Entry 6ZTZ (electron microscopy, 6.50 A resolution (low resolution: residue-level contacts below are approximate; hydrogen-bond / salt-bridge calls are withheld)); this record covers chains K and X of the 11 polymer chains in the assembly.

[Chain K]
Molecule: Outer capsid protein mu-1
From: Reovirus sp
UniProtKB: P11077 (MU1_REOVL); residue numbers follow UniProt; this construct covers 10-71, 97-675
Chain sequence (641 residues; row label = number of the first residue in the row; note: 25 numbers in that range are skipped by the numbering (no residue carries them; nothing is unmodelled there)):
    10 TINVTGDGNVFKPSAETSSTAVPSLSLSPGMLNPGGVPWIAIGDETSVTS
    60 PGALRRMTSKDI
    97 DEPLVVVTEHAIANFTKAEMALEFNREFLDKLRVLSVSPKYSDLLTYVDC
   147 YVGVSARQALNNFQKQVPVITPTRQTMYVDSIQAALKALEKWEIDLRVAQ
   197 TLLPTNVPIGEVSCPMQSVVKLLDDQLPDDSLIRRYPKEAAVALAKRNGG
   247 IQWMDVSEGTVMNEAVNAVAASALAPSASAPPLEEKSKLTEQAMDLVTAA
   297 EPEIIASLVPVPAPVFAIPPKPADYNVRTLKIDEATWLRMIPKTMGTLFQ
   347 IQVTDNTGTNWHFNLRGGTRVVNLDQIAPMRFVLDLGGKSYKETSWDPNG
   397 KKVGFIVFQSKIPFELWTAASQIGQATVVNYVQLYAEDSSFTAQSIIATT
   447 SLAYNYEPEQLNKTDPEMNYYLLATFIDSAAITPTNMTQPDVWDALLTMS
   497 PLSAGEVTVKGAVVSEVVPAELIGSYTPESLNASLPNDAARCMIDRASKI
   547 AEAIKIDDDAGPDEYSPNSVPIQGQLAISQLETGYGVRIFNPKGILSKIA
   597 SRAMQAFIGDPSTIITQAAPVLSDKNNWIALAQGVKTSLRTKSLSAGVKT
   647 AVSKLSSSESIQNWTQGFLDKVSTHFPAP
Differences from the reference sequence: conflict Leu-344 (Pro in P11077), Phe-359 (Leu in P11077)

[Chain X]
Molecule: Outer capsid protein sigma-3
From: Reovirus sp
UniProtKB: P07939 (SIGM3_REOVL); residue numbers follow UniProt; this construct covers 1-365
Chain sequence (365 residues; each row starts with the number of its first residue):
     1 MEVCLPNGHQIVDLINNAFEGRVSIYSAQEGWDKTISAQPDMMVCGGAVV
    51 CMHCLGVVGSLQRKLKHLPHHRCNQQIRHQDYVDVQFADRVTAHWKRGML
   101 SFVCQMHAMMNDVSPEDLDRVRTEGGSLVELNWLQVDPNSMFRSIHSSWT
   151 DPLQVVDDLDTKLDQYWTALNLMIDSSDLVPNFMMRDPSHAFNGVRLEGD
   201 ARQTQFSRTFDSRSSLEWGVMVYDYSELEHDPSKGRAYRKELVTPARDFG
   251 HFGLSHYSRATTPILGKMPAVFSGMLTGNCKMYPFIKGTAKLKTVRKLVD
   301 SVNHAWGVEKIRYALGPGGMTGWYNRTMQQAPIVLTPAALTMFSDTTKFG
   351 DLDYPVMIGDPMILG
Differences from the reference sequence: conflict Cys-104 (Ala in P07939), Asn-325 (Asp in P07939)
UniProt features mapped onto this chain:
  - zinc finger: Cys-51 to Cys-73 (CCHC-type)

[How chain K and chain X interact]
Contacting residue pairs (48):
  Ile-328(K) / Gln-330(X)
  Ile-328(K) / Val-334(X)
  Asp-329(K) / His-9(X)
  Glu-330(K) / His-9(X)
  Thr-332(K) / Pro-317(X)
  Pro-338(K) / Ile-333(X)
  Lys-506(K) / Arg-312(X)
  Lys-506(K) / Tyr-313(X)
  Lys-506(K) / Ala-314(X)
  Lys-506(K) / Leu-315(X)
  Lys-506(K) / Gly-316(X)
  Lys-506(K) / Pro-317(X)
  Glu-512(K) / Tyr-313(X)
  Val-513(K) / Tyr-313(X)
  Glu-517(K) / Glu-309(X)
  Glu-517(K) / Lys-310(X)
  Glu-517(K) / Tyr-313(X)
  Ile-519(K) / Glu-2(X)
  Thr-523(K) / Asn-7(X)
  Thr-523(K) / His-9(X)
  Ser-575(K) / Met-1(X)
  Glu-578(K) / His-70(X)
  Glu-578(K) / Arg-72(X)
  Thr-579(K) / His-70(X)
  Thr-579(K) / Arg-72(X)
  Gly-580(K) / His-70(X)
  Gly-580(K) / Arg-72(X)
  Tyr-581(K) / His-53(X)
  Tyr-581(K) / Pro-69(X)
  Tyr-581(K) / His-70(X)
  Tyr-581(K) / His-71(X)
  Tyr-581(K) / Arg-72(X)
  Tyr-581(K) / Cys-73(X)
  Tyr-581(K) / Gln-75(X)
  Gly-582(K) / Leu-68(X)
  Gly-582(K) / Pro-69(X)
  Gly-582(K) / His-70(X)
  Val-583(K) / His-67(X)
  Val-583(K) / Leu-68(X)
  Val-583(K) / Pro-69(X)
  Val-583(K) / His-70(X)
  Arg-584(K) / His-70(X)
  Gln-613(K) / Asn-7(X)
  Ala-614(K) / Arg-63(X)
  Pro-616(K) / Arg-63(X)
  Ser-619(K) / Glu-2(X)
  Asp-620(K) / Glu-2(X)
  Lys-621(K) / Glu-2(X)
Interface residues without a listed pair, chain K (30 interface residues in all): Arg-335, Val-505, Val-510, Ser-526, Asn-622
Interface residues without a listed pair, chain X (27 interface residues in all): Leu-5, Arg-326

[Summary]
30 residues of chain K face 27 of chain X across their interface.
Chain K is Outer capsid protein mu-1 and chain X is Outer capsid protein sigma-3, both from Reovirus sp; the
structure, Assembly intermediates of orthoreovirus captured in the cell, was determined by electron
microscopy, deposited together with 6XF7, 6XF8, 6ZTS and 6ZTY.
